6T6K - chain A; structure by X-ray diffraction, 1.37 A resolution.

# Chain A
Protein: Orange carotenoid-binding protein
From: Synechocystis sp. (strain PCC 6803 / Kazusa)
UniProtKB: P74102 (OCP_SYNY3); residues 1-317 here = UniProt positions 1-317
Amino-acid sequence (332 residues; numbered -14 to 317; the number before each row is that of its first residue; numbers below 1 keep their minus sign (Met-14 is residue -14)):
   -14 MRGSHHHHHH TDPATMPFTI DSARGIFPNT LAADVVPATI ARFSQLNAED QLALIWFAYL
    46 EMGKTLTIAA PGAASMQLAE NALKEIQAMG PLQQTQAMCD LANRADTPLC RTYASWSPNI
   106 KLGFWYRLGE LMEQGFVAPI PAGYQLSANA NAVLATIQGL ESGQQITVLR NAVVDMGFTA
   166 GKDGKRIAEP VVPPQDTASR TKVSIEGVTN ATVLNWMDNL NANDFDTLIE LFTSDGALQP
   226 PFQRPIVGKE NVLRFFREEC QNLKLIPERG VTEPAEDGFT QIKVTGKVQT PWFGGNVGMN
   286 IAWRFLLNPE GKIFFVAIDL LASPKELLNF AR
Disordered / not traced: -14 to 2, 165-168, 260-261, 314-317
Construct notes: initiating methionine (-14); expression tag (-13 to 0); engineered mutation Trp201 (Tyr in P74102)
Ligand contacts:
  - beta,beta-caroten-4-one (ECH): Leu37, Ile40, Trp41, Tyr44, Ile53, Leu107, Trp110, Tyr111, Leu113, Gly114, Met117, Ile151, Thr152, Leu154, Arg155, Val158, Met161, Trp201, Leu205, Leu223, Pro225, Pro226, Phe240, Cys245, Leu248, Leu250, Val273, Thr275, Trp277, Phe278, Met284, Ile286, Trp288, Ile303
  - glycine (GLY), molecule 1: Ser29, Gln36, Ala87, Asn88, Arg89
  - glycine (GLY), molecule 2: Ala54, Ala55, Pro56, Gly57, Asn104, Glu174, Pro276, Trp277
  - glycine (GLY), molecule 3: Asn66, Ala67, Glu70, Pro93, Leu94, Thr97
  - glycine (GLY), molecule 4: Arg155, Pro225, Pro226, Gln228, Phe240, Glu244
  - glycine (GLY), molecule 5: Ile190, Glu191, Gly192, Val193, Thr194
  - histidine (HIS): Asp211, Ile214, Glu215, Leu238
Swiss-Prot annotation at these positions:
  - binding site (echinenone): Glu34 to Ala38, Leu37 to Tyr44, Thr80 to Met83, Leu107 to Met117, Ile125 to Tyr129, Ile151 to Met161, Cys245 to Leu250, Val273 to Met284, Trp288
  - mutagenesis: Glu34 (E34A: Alters carotenoid specificity, <40% quenching, decreases stability of OCP-R, accelerates OCP-R to OCP-O reversion), Tyr44 (Y44F: Acts like wild-type; Y44S: Cannot convert to red form (OCP-R), no NPQ. Does not bind to phycobilisomes), Cys84 (C84A: <40% quenching, decreases stability of OCP-R, accelerates OCP-R to OCP-O reversion), Trp110 (W110F: Acts like wild-type; W110S: Incomplete conversion to red form (OCP-R), no NPQ), Pro126 to Tyr129 (Cannot convert to red form (OCP-R)), Pro126 (P126V: <40% quenching, decreases stability of OCP-R, accelerates OCP-R to OCP-O reversion), Tyr129 (Y129F: <40% quenching, decreases stability of OCP-R, accelerates OCP-R to OCP-O reversion), Arg155 (R155L: Able to convert to red form (OCP-R), no NPQ)
What the authors report for this chain:
  - binding site for beta,beta-caroten-4-one: Trp201, Trp288
  - conformationally variable residues (side-chain flip): Tyr44, Trp201
  - mutagenesis - Y201W, W288A: unchanged binding to ECN
  - mutagenesis - W288Y: decreased stability

# In short
Bound to chain A: beta,beta-caroten-4-one, 5 copies of glycine and histidine. Curated annotation (UniProt)
lists 61 echinenone-binding residues and 9 mutagenesis sites. From the paper: a binding site for
beta,beta-caroten-4-one at Trp201 and Trp288; W288Y reduces stability; 3 substitutions were tested in all.
Chain A is Orange carotenoid-binding protein (Synechocystis sp. (strain PCC 6803 / Kazusa)); the structure,
Y201W mutant of the orange carotenoid protein from Synechocystis at pH 6.5, was determined by X-ray
diffraction (same publication as 6T6M and 6T6O).
